Entry 2WGB (X-ray diffraction, 2.00 A resolution); this record covers chains A and B.

# Chain A (and B)
Protein: Tetr family transcriptional repressor lfrr
Source organism: Mycobacterium smegmatis
Notes: chain B of this document is another copy of the same molecule, construct and numbering; everything in this record applies to it too
UniProt: Q58L87 (Q58L87_MYCSM); residue numbers follow UniProt; this construct covers 1-189
Amino-acid sequence (190 residues; numbered 0 to 189; the number before each row is that of its first residue; numbering starts at 0):
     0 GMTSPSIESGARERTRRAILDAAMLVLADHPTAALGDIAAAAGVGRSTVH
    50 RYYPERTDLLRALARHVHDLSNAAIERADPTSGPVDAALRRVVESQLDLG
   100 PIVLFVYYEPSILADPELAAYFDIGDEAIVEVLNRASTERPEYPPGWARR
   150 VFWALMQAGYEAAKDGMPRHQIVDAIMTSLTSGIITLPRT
Disordered / not traced: 0-7, 137-139, 186-189 (chain B: 0-15, 111-124, 134-140, 187-189)
What the authors report for this chain:
  - conformationally variable residues (order/disorder transition, side-chain flip): Leu-98 to Pro-140

# Chain A / chain B interface
Residue-residue contacts - 85 pairs, chain A then chain B:
  Asp-28(A) / Pro-109(B)
  Pro-30(A) / Thr-31(B)
  Asp-85(A) / Leu-186(B)
  Leu-88(A) / Ile-184(B)  hydrophobic
  Glu-108(A) / Gln-156(B)  hydrogen bond
  Glu-108(A) / Ala-157(B)
  Glu-108(A) / Glu-160(B)
  Pro-109(A) / Gln-156(B)
  Pro-109(A) / Glu-160(B)
  Ser-110(A) / Gln-156(B)
  Ile-111(A) / Pro-30(B)
  Ile-111(A) / Pro-100(B)
  Ile-111(A) / Phe-104(B)
  Ile-111(A) / Tyr-107(B)  hydrophobic
  Ile-111(A) / Gln-156(B)  hydrogen bond (backbone-side chain)
  Leu-112(A) / Pro-30(B)
  Leu-112(A) / Tyr-107(B)
  Leu-112(A) / Glu-108(B)
  Leu-112(A) / Pro-109(B)
  Ala-113(A) / Pro-30(B)
  Asp-114(A) / Thr-31(B)  hydrogen bond
  Pro-115(A) / Asp-28(B)
  Ala-135(A) / Ile-184(B)
  Ala-135(A) / Thr-185(B)  hydrogen bond (backbone-backbone)
  Tyr-142(A) / Ala-174(B)
  Tyr-142(A) / Thr-177(B)  hydrogen bond (side chain-backbone)
  Tyr-142(A) / Ser-178(B)  hydrogen bond (side chain-backbone)
  Tyr-142(A) / Gly-182(B)  hydrogen bond (side chain-backbone)
  Tyr-142(A) / Ile-183(B)  hydrophobic
  Pro-143(A) / Met-166(B)  hydrophobic
  Pro-143(A) / Gln-170(B)
  Trp-146(A) / Leu-154(B)
  Trp-146(A) / Ala-157(B)
  Trp-146(A) / Gly-158(B)
  Trp-146(A) / Ala-174(B)
  Trp-146(A) / Ile-175(B)  hydrophobic
  Trp-146(A) / Ser-178(B)  hydrogen bond
  Ala-147(A) / Ile-183(B)
  Arg-149(A) / Ala-157(B)
  Arg-149(A) / Glu-160(B)
  Arg-149(A) / Ala-161(B)
  Arg-149(A) / Asp-164(B)  salt bridge
  Arg-149(A) / Met-166(B)
  Val-150(A) / Leu-154(B)  hydrophobic
  Val-150(A) / Ile-183(B)  hydrophobic
  Ala-153(A) / Ala-153(B)
  Ala-153(A) / Gln-156(B)
  Leu-154(A) / Val-150(B)  hydrophobic
  Leu-154(A) / Ala-153(B)  hydrophobic
  Gln-156(A) / Gln-156(B)  hydrogen bond
  Ala-157(A) / Arg-149(B)
  Glu-160(A) / Arg-149(B)
  Ala-161(A) / Arg-149(B)
  Asp-164(A) / Arg-149(B)  salt bridge
  Met-166(A) / Pro-143(B)  hydrophobic
  Met-166(A) / Pro-144(B)
  Met-166(A) / Trp-146(B)  hydrophobic
  Ala-174(A) / Tyr-142(B)
  Ala-174(A) / Trp-146(B)
  Ile-175(A) / Trp-146(B)  hydrophobic
  Thr-177(A) / Tyr-142(B)
  Ser-178(A) / Tyr-142(B)  hydrogen bond (backbone-side chain)
  Ser-178(A) / Trp-146(B)  hydrogen bond
  Ser-178(A) / Val-150(B)
  Ser-178(A) / Gly-182(B)
  Leu-179(A) / Gly-182(B)
  Leu-179(A) / Ile-183(B)  hydrogen bond (backbone-backbone)
  Leu-179(A) / Ile-184(B)  hydrogen bond (backbone-backbone)
  Thr-180(A) / Ser-181(B)
  Thr-180(A) / Ile-184(B)
  Ser-181(A) / Thr-180(B)
  Ser-181(A) / Ser-181(B)
  Ser-181(A) / Gly-182(B)
  Gly-182(A) / Tyr-142(B)  hydrogen bond (backbone-side chain)
  Gly-182(A) / Ser-178(B)
  Gly-182(A) / Leu-179(B)
  Gly-182(A) / Ser-181(B)
  Gly-182(A) / Gly-182(B)
  Ile-183(A) / Tyr-142(B)  hydrophobic
  Ile-183(A) / Ala-147(B)
  Ile-183(A) / Val-150(B)  hydrophobic
  Ile-183(A) / Leu-179(B)  hydrogen bond (backbone-backbone)
  Ile-184(A) / Leu-132(B)
  Ile-184(A) / Leu-179(B)  hydrogen bond (backbone-backbone)
  Ile-184(A) / Thr-180(B)
Other interface residues (no listed pair), chain A (45 interface residues in all): Tyr-107, Leu-132, Ser-136, Pro-140, Pro-144, Phe-151, Gly-158, Gln-170
Other interface residues (no listed pair), chain B (43 interface residues in all): Ala-27, His-29, Leu-88, Leu-103, Phe-151

# Summary
Chain A and chain B form an interface of 45 and 43 residues respectively, with 16 hydrogen bonds and 2 salt
bridges. Polar pairs include Arg-149(A)/Asp-164(B), Glu-108(A)/Gln-156(B) and Ile-111(A)/Gln-156(B). From the
paper: conformational variability at Leu-98(A).
Both chains are Tetr family transcriptional repressor lfrr (Mycobacterium smegmatis). Entry 2WGB (Crystal
structure of the TetR-like transcriptional regulator LfrR from Mycobacterium smegmatis) was determined by
X-ray diffraction (same publication as 2V57).
